Entry 9C0Q (electron microscopy, 3.30 A resolution); this record covers chains C and D of the 4 polymer chains in the assembly.

# Chain C (and D)
Protein: Acetyl-CoA decarbonylase/synthase complex subunit epsilon 2
From: Methanosarcina thermophila
Notes: chain D of this document is another copy of the same molecule, construct and numbering; everything in this record applies to it too
Reference sequence: Q9C4Z3 (ACDE2_METTE); residue numbers follow UniProt; this construct covers 1-170
Chain sequence (170 residues; numbered 1 to 170; the number before each row is that of its first residue):
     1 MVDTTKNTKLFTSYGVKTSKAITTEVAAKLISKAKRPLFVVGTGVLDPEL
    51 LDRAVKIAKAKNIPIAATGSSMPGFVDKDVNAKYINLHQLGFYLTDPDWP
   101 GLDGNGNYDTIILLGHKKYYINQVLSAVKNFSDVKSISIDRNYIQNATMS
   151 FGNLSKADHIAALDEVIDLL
Disordered / not traced: 1-3

# Interface between chain C and chain D
Residue-residue contacts (8; chain C residue first):
  Leu10(C) - Val16(D)
  Phe11(C) - Val16(D)
  Ser13(C) - Gly15(D)
  Gly15(C) - Ser13(D)
  Val16(C) - Leu10(D)
  Val16(C) - Phe11(D)
  Val16(C) - Thr12(D)
  Val16(C) - Ser13(D)

# In short
The interface between chain C and chain D involves 5 residues on one side and 6 on the other.
Both chains are Acetyl-CoA decarbonylase/synthase complex subunit epsilon 2 (Methanosarcina thermophila).
Entry 9C0Q (Carbon monoxide dehydrogenase (CODH) from Methanosarcina thermophila, specimen prepared on blot
plunger) was determined by electron microscopy, deposited together with 9C0R, 9C0S and 9C0T.
